Entry 5FJ4 (X-ray diffraction, 2.95 A resolution); this record covers chains C and D of the 4 polymer chains in the assembly.

Chain C:
Name: 50S ribosomal protein L7AE
From: Archaeoglobus fulgidus
Notes: fragment: rna binding domain
UniProt: O29494 (RL7A_ARCFU); numbering as in UniProt (aligned over 5-119)
Amino-acid sequence (123 residues; each row starts with the number of its first residue; numbers below 1 keep their minus sign (Gly-3 is residue -3)):
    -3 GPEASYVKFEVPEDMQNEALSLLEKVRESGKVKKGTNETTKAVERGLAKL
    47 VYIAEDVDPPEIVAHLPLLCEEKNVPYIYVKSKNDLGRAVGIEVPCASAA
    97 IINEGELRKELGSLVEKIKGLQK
Unresolved in the structure: -3 to -1, 118-119
Construct notes: expression tag (-3 to 4)

Chain D:
Molecule: Hmkt-7
Notes: fragment: kink turn motif
Sequence (35 nucleotides; numbered 1 to 35; the number before each row is that of its first residue):
     1 GAGGGAGCGCCAUUGCACUCCGGUGCGAAGAACUC

Interface between chain C and chain D:
Pairs across the interface (30; chain C residue first):
  Lys30(C) with A6(D), salt bridge to the phosphate; A28(D), base contact; G30(D), hydrogen bond to the base
  Gly31(C) with A28(D), phosphate contact; A29(D), phosphate contact; G30(D), base contact
  Thr32(C) with A29(D), hydrogen bond to the phosphate; G30(D), hydrogen bond to the base
  Asn33(C) with G5(D), hydrogen bond to the base; G30(D), hydrogen bond to the base
  Glu34(C) with G5(D), hydrogen bond to the sugar; G30(D), hydrogen bond to the base
  Lys37(C) with G3(D), salt bridge to the phosphate; G4(D), phosphate contact
  Arg41(C) with G4(D), salt bridge to the phosphate
  Asp52(C) with A29(D), base contact
  Val53(C) with A29(D), base contact
  Asp54(C) with A29(D), base contact
  Pro55(C) with A29(D), base contact
  Ile58(C) with A29(D), base contact
  Lys79(C) with A29(D), base contact
  Ile88(C) with A28(D), base contact
  Glu89(C) with G27(D), hydrogen bond to the base
  Val90(C) with G27(D), base contact; A28(D), base contact
  Pro91(C) with A28(D), hydrogen bond to the sugar; A29(D), phosphate contact
  Cys92(C) with A28(D), sugar contact; A29(D), phosphate contact
  Ala93(C) with A29(D), hydrogen bond to the phosphate
Interface residues without a listed pair, chain C (21 interface residues in all): Lys29, Ser94
Interface residues without a listed pair, chain D (10 interface residues in all): A2, G7

Overview:
The interface between chain C and chain D involves 21 residues on one side and 10 on the other, with 10
hydrogen bonds and 3 salt bridges. Polar contacts include Lys30(C)-G30(D), Thr32(C)-G30(D) and Asn33(C)-G5(D).
Here chain C is 50S ribosomal protein L7AE (Archaeoglobus fulgidus) and chain D is Hmkt-7. Entry 5FJ4
(Structure of the standard kink turn HmKt-7 as stem loop bound with U1A and L7Ae proteins) was determined by
X-ray diffraction.
